PDB entry 7CU1 | X-ray diffraction, 1.91 A resolution | chains A and B

# Chain A (and B)
Name: Tryptophan 6-halogenase
Organism: Streptomyces albogriseolus
Notes: chain B of this document is another copy of the same molecule, construct and numbering; everything in this record applies to it too
UniProtKB: A1E280 (A1E280_STRAO); residues 1-531 here = UniProt positions 1-531
Sequence (551 residues; numbered -19 to 531; the number before each row is that of its first residue; numbers below 1 keep their minus sign (Met-19 is residue -19)):
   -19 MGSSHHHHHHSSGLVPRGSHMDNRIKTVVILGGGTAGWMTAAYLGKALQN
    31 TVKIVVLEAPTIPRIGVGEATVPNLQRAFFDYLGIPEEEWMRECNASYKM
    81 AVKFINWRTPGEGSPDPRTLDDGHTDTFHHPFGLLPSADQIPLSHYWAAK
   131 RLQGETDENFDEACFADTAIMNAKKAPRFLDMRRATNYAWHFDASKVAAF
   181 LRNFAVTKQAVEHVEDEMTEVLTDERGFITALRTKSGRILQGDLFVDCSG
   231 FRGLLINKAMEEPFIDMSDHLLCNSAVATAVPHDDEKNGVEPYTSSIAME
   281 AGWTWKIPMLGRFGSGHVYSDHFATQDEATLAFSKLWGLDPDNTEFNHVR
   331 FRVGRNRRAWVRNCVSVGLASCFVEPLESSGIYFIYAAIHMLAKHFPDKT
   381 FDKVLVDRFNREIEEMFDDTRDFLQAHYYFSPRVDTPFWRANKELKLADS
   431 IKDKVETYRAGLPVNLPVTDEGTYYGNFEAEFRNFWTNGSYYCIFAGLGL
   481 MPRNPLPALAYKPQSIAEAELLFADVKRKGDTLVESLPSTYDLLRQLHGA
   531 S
Not modelled in the structure: -19 to -9, 449-453 (chain B: -19 to 1, 450-455)
Construct notes: expression tag (-19 to 0)
Curated features (UniProtKB/Swiss-Prot):
  - active site: Lys79
  - binding site (FAD): Gly13, Thr15, Ala16, Ala39, Ile42, Ile45, Val47, Ala50, Met198, Leu349, Ile362
  - binding site (L-tryptophan): Pro111, Tyr454, Tyr455, Glu461, Phe465
  - binding site (chloride): Ser360, Gly361
  - site: Glu358 (Important for activity)
  - mutagenesis: Val52 (V52I: In Thal-RebH5; regioselectivity of chlorination and bromination is almost completely switched from C6 to C7; when associated with I-82; T-360; S-469 and N-470), Lys79 (K79T: Loss of halogenase activity), Val82 (V82I: In Thal-RebH5; regioselectivity of chlorination and bromination is almost completely switched from C6 to C7; when associated with I-52; T-360; S-469 and N-470), Ser360 (S360T: In Thal-RebH5; regioselectivity of chlorination and bromination is almost completely switched from C6 to C7; when associated with I-52; I-82; S-469 and N-470), Gly469 (G469S: In Thal-RebH5; regioselectivity of chlorination and bromination is almost completely switched from C6 to C7; when associated with I-52; I-82; T-360 and N-470), Ser470 (S470N: In Thal-RebH5; regioselectivity of chlorination and bromination is almost completely switched from C6 to C7; when associated with I-52; I-82; T-360 and S-469)
Ligand contacts: FAD (flavin-adenine dinucleotide): Leu11, Gly12, Gly13, Gly14, Thr15, Ala16, Gly17, Leu37, Glu38, Ala39, Ile42, Arg44, Ile45, Val47, Gly48, Glu49, Ala50, Asp196, Glu197, Met198, Cys228, Ser229, Gly230, Phe231, Arg232, Leu234, Ala256, Trp285, Ile287, Val329, Phe331, Val347, Gly348, Leu349, Phe353, Pro356, Ser359, Ser360, Gly361, Ile362, Ile365
Reported in the primary citation:
  - conformationally variable residues (loop rearrangement): Ala39 to Pro53
  - contacts within the chain: Cys253-Glu355, Trp283-Glu355, Glu355-Tyr408, Leu252-Glu355 (water-mediated contact)
  - catalytic residues: Lys79 (from molecular simulation)
  - mutagenesis - K79T: abolished catalytic activity
  - specificity-determining residues: Asn445 to Trp466 (proposed by the authors, not directly observed)

# Chain A / chain B interface
Pairs across the interface (95; chain A residue first):
  Leu-6(A) - Arg131(B)
  Pro-4(A) - Leu132(B)
  Pro-4(A) - Gln133(B)
  Pro-4(A) - Gly134(B)
  Arg-3(A) - Arg483(B)  hydrogen bond (side chain-backbone)
  Arg-3(A) - Asn484(B)
  Arg4(A) - Ala490(B)  hydrogen bond (side chain-backbone)
  Arg4(A) - Tyr491(B)
  Ile5(A) - Tyr491(B)  hydrogen bond (backbone-side chain)
  Tyr23(A) - Gln120(B)
  Ala27(A) - Lys492(B)  hydrogen bond (backbone-side chain)
  Leu28(A) - Tyr491(B)
  Gln29(A) - Asp119(B)
  Gln29(A) - Tyr491(B)
  Gln29(A) - Lys492(B)
  Gln29(A) - Pro493(B)
  Gln29(A) - Gln494(B)  hydrogen bond (side chain-backbone)
  Gln29(A) - Ser495(B)  hydrogen bond
  Thr31(A) - Tyr491(B)  hydrogen bond (side chain-backbone)
  Thr31(A) - Pro493(B)
  Val32(A) - Tyr491(B)  hydrophobic
  Tyr62(A) - Asp119(B)  hydrogen bond
  Tyr62(A) - Lys492(B)  hydrogen bond
  Asp119(A) - Gln29(B)
  Asp119(A) - Tyr62(B)  hydrogen bond
  Gln120(A) - His370(B)
  Gln120(A) - Phe458(B)
  His370(A) - Gln120(B)
  Ala373(A) - Ala488(B)
  Lys374(A) - Pro443(B)
  Lys374(A) - Leu446(B)
  Lys374(A) - Leu486(B)
  His375(A) - Leu442(B)
  Phe376(A) - Pro487(B)
  Phe376(A) - Ala488(B)
  Phe376(A) - Tyr491(B)  hydrophobic
  Pro377(A) - Tyr491(B)  hydrogen bond (backbone-side chain)
  Asp378(A) - Tyr491(B)
  Asp382(A) - Ala440(B)
  Lys383(A) - Glu436(B)  salt bridge
  Val384(A) - Glu436(B)
  Val384(A) - Ala440(B)  hydrophobic
  Leu385(A) - Leu442(B)  hydrophobic
  Leu385(A) - Pro487(B)  hydrophobic
  Arg388(A) - Asp433(B)  salt bridge
  Arg388(A) - Glu436(B)  salt bridge
  Arg388(A) - Thr437(B)  hydrogen bond
  Arg388(A) - Leu442(B)
  Arg391(A) - Asp433(B)  salt bridge
  Asp433(A) - Arg388(B)  salt bridge
  Asp433(A) - Arg391(B)  salt bridge
  Glu436(A) - Val384(B)
  Glu436(A) - Arg388(B)  salt bridge
  Thr437(A) - Arg388(B)  hydrogen bond
  Ala440(A) - Asp382(B)
  Ala440(A) - Val384(B)  hydrophobic
  Ala440(A) - Leu385(B)  hydrophobic
  Leu442(A) - His375(B)
  Leu442(A) - Arg388(B)
  Leu446(A) - Lys374(B)
  Leu446(A) - Asn457(B)  hydrogen bond (backbone-side chain)
  Leu446(A) - Glu459(B)
  Pro447(A) - Asn457(B)  hydrogen bond (backbone-side chain)
  Val448(A) - Asn457(B)
  Tyr455(A) - Ser117(B)  hydrogen bond
  Tyr455(A) - Gln120(B)
  Tyr455(A) - Ile121(B)
  Tyr455(A) - Pro122(B)
  Tyr455(A) - Leu446(B)  hydrophobic
  Gly456(A) - Pro447(B)
  Asn457(A) - Val448(B)
  Phe458(A) - Gln120(B)
  Glu459(A) - Leu446(B)
  Arg483(A) - Asp382(B)  salt bridge
  Pro487(A) - Phe376(B)
  Pro487(A) - Leu385(B)  hydrophobic
  Ala488(A) - Ala373(B)
  Ala488(A) - Phe376(B)
  Ala490(A) - Arg4(B)  hydrogen bond (backbone-side chain)
  Tyr491(A) - Arg4(B)
  Tyr491(A) - Ile5(B)  hydrogen bond (side chain-backbone)
  Tyr491(A) - Leu28(B)
  Tyr491(A) - Gln29(B)
  Tyr491(A) - Thr31(B)  hydrogen bond (backbone-side chain)
  Tyr491(A) - Val32(B)  hydrophobic
  Tyr491(A) - Phe376(B)  hydrophobic
  Tyr491(A) - Pro377(B)  hydrogen bond (side chain-backbone)
  Tyr491(A) - Asp378(B)
  Lys492(A) - Ala27(B)  hydrogen bond (side chain-backbone)
  Lys492(A) - Gln29(B)
  Lys492(A) - Tyr62(B)  hydrogen bond
  Pro493(A) - Gln29(B)
  Pro493(A) - Thr31(B)
  Gln494(A) - Gln29(B)  hydrogen bond (backbone-side chain)
  Ser495(A) - Gln29(B)  hydrogen bond
Also at the interface, not in a pair above, chain A (53 interface residues in all): Val-5, Pro443, Ala460, Leu486
Also at the interface, not in a pair above, chain B (55 interface residues in all): Tyr23, Ala460, Met481

# Summary
53 residues of chain A face 55 of chain B across their interface, with 24 hydrogen bonds and 8 salt bridges.
Polar pairs include Lys383(A)-Glu436(B), Arg388(A)-Asp433(B) and Arg388(A)-Glu436(B). Chain A binds
flavin-adenine dinucleotide. The paper reports the catalytic residue Lys79(A); K79T of chain A abolishes
catalytic activity.
Both chains are Tryptophan 6-halogenase (Streptomyces albogriseolus). Entry 7CU1 (CRYSTAL STRUCTURE OF
STREPTOMYCES ALBOGRISEOLUS FLAVIN-DEPENDENT TRYPTOPHAN 6-HALOGENASE (THAL) IN COMPLEX WITH FAD and AMP) was
determined by X-ray diffraction together with 7CU2 from the same study.
